PDB entry 3G2D | X-ray diffraction, 2.30 A resolution | chains A and K of the 3 polymer chains in the assembly

# Chain A
Molecule: Exodeoxyribonuclease
Organism: Methanothermobacter thermautotrophicus
Notes: EC 3.1.11.2
Reference sequence: O26314 (O26314_METTH); residue numbers follow UniProt; this construct covers 1-257
Amino-acid sequence (265 residues; each row starts with the number of its first residue):
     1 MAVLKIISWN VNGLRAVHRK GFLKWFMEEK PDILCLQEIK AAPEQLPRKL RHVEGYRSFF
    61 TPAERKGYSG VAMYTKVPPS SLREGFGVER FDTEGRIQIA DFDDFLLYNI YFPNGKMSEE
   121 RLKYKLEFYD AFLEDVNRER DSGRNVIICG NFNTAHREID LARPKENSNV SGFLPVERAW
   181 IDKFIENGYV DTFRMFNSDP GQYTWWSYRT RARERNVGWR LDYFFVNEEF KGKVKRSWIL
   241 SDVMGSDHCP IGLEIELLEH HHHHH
Unresolved in the structure: 1, 258-265
Sequence notes: engineered mutation Ala-2 (Thr in O26314), Asn-151 (Asp in O26314); expression tag (258-265)

# Chain K
Molecule: 10-nt DNA strand
Sequence (10 nucleotides; each row starts with the number of its first residue):
     1 CCTGUGCGAT
Unresolved in the structure: 9-10

# How chain A and chain K interact
Contacting residue pairs (19):
  Asn-12(A) with DT3(K), sugar contact
  Gly-13(A) with DT3(K), phosphate contact; DG4(K), phosphate contact
  Leu-14(A) with DG4(K), phosphate contact
  Arg-15(A) with DG4(K), salt bridge to the phosphate; DU5(K), salt bridge to the phosphate
  Ala-16(A) with DT3(K), phosphate contact; DG4(K), hydrogen bond to the phosphate
  Arg-19(A) with DG4(K), salt bridge to the phosphate
  Lys-20(A) with DT3(K), salt bridge to the phosphate
  Lys-40(A) with DT3(K), base contact; DG4(K), sugar contact
  Gln-45(A) with DU5(K), hydrogen bond to the phosphate
  Lys-66(A) with DU5(K), sugar contact
  Gly-67(A) with DG4(K), phosphate contact; DU5(K), phosphate contact
  Tyr-208(A) with DC1(K), base contact; DC2(K), sugar contact
  Arg-209(A) with DC1(K), sugar contact
Other interface residues (no listed pair), chain K (6 interface residues in all): DG6

# Overview
Chain A and chain K form an interface of 13 and 6 residues respectively; the contacts include 2 hydrogen bonds
and 4 salt bridges. Polar pairs include Ala-16(A)/DG4(K), Gln-45(A)/DU5(K) and Arg-15(A)/DG4(K).
Here chain A is Exodeoxyribonuclease (Methanothermobacter thermautotrophicus) and chain K is a 10-nt DNA
strand. Entry 3G2D (Complex of Mth0212 and a 4 bp dsDNA with 3'-overhang) was determined by X-ray diffraction
(same publication as 3G00, 3G0R, 3G38, 3G3C and 3G4T).
